PDB entry 5JYV | solution NMR | chains A and B

Chain A:
Protein: Two-component sensor histidine kinase
Source organism: Thermosynechococcus elongatus (strain BP-1)
Reference sequence: Q8DKG0 (Q8DKG0_THEEB); numbering as in UniProt (aligned over 613-729)
Chain sequence (117 residues; numbered 613 to 729; the number before each row is that of its first residue):
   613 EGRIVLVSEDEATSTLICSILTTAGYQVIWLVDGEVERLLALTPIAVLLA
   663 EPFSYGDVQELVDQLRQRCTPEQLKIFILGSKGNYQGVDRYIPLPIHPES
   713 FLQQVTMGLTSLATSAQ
Swiss-Prot annotation at these positions:
  - mutagenesis: Thr627 (T627R: Loss of KaiB binding), Cys630 (C630R: Loss of KaiB binding), Arg650 (R650D: Loss of KaiB binding)

Chain B:
Protein: Circadian clock protein KaiB
Source organism: Thermosynechococcus elongatus
Reference sequence: Q79V61 (KAIB_THEEB); numbering as in UniProt (aligned over 1-99)
Chain sequence (106 residues; row label = number of the first residue in the row):
     1 MAPLRKTAVLKLYVAGNTPNSVRALKTLANILEKEFKGVYALKVIDVLKN
    51 PQLAEEDKILATPTLAKVLPPPVRRIIGDLSNREKVLIALRLLAEEIGDY
   101 KDDDDK
Sequence notes: engineered mutation Ala8 (Tyr in Q79V61), Ala29 (Asn in Q79V61), Ala89 (Gly in Q79V61), Arg91 (Asp in Q79V61), Ala94 (Tyr in Q79V61); expression tag (100-106)
Swiss-Prot annotation at these positions:
  - mutagenesis: Lys11 (K11A: Loss of circadian rhythm), Glu33 (E33A: No longer binds CikA), Ala41 (A41D: No longer binds KaiA or CikA), Lys43 (K43A: Loss of circadian rhythm; K43E: No longer binds KaiA or CikA), Lys58 (K58A: Loss of circadian rhythm), Lys67 (K67A: Circadian rhythm strongly weakened and destabilized)
What the authors report for this chain:
  - mutagenesis - N29A: increased binding to Two-component sensor histidine kinase (chain A)
  - mutagenesis - A41D, K43E: decreased binding to Two-component sensor histidine kinase (chain A)
  - mutagenesis - A41D, K43E: abolished binding to KaiADeltaN

How chain A and chain B interact:
Contacting residue pairs - 39 pairs, chain A then chain B:
  Thr627(A) with Lys43(B)
  Cys630(A) with Ala41(B)
  Ser631(A) with Arg5(B); Thr7(B)
  Ile632(A) with Arg5(B)
  Thr634(A) with Thr7(B); Gly38(B)
  Thr635(A) with Leu4(B); Arg5(B); Lys6(B); Thr7(B)
  Gly637(A) with Lys37(B)
  Tyr638(A) with Gly38(B)
  Gln639(A) with Leu32(B); Glu33(B)
  Val640(A) with Ala41(B); Leu42(B)
  Ile641(A) with Leu42(B)
  Trp642(A) with Leu42(B); Lys43(B); Val44(B); Ile45(B)
  Leu643(A) with Val44(B)
  Val644(A) with Val44(B); Asp46(B)
  Gly646(A) with Lys49(B)
  Glu647(A) with Asp46(B); Lys49(B)
  Arg650(A) with Val14(B); Ala15(B); Gly16(B); Ser21(B); Val22(B); Leu25(B)
  Ala653(A) with Lys26(B)
  Leu654(A) with Leu25(B); Ala29(B)
  Tyr667(A) with Asn50(B)
  Pro710(A) with Arg5(B)
Interface residues without a listed pair, chain A (26 interface residues in all): Glu613, Gly614, Arg615, Leu628, Leu652
Interface residues without a listed pair, chain B (25 interface residues in all): Tyr40
From the paper, about this interface:
  - pairs named by the authors: Cys630(A)-Ala41(B), Ile641(A)-Ala29(B) (hydrophobic contact), Leu654(A)-Ala29(B) (hydrophobic contact)
  - interface residues, chain A: Ile641(A)

In short:
The interface between chain A and chain B involves 26 residues on one side and 25 on the other. The authors
report a contact between Cys630(A) and Ala41(B); hydrophobic contacts between Ile641(A) and Ala29(B) and
Leu654(A) and Ala29(B). From the paper: A41D and K43E of chain B reduce binding to Two-component sensor
histidine kinase (chain A); the interface residue Ile641(A).
Chain A is Two-component sensor histidine kinase (Thermosynechococcus elongatus (strain BP-1)) and chain B is
Circadian clock protein KaiB (Thermosynechococcus elongatus); the structure, NMR structure of
foldswitch-stablized KaiB in complex with pseudo receiver domain of CikA from Thermosynechococcus elongatus,
was determined by solution NMR.
